8BIQ - chains D and A of the 4 polymer chains in the assembly; structure by X-ray diffraction, 2.80 A resolution.

== Chain D (and A) ==
Protein: 4-hydroxybutyrate--CoA ligase 1
Organism: Metallosphaera sedula DSM 5348
Notes: EC 6.2.1.40, 6.2.1.1, 6.2.1.2, 6.2.1.17; chain A of this document is another copy of the same molecule, construct and numbering; everything in this record applies to it too
UniProtKB: A4YDT1 (HBCL1_METS5); residues 8-570 here correspond to UniProt positions 2-564 (UniProt number = residue number - 6)
Amino-acid sequence (570 residues; row label = number of the first residue in the row):
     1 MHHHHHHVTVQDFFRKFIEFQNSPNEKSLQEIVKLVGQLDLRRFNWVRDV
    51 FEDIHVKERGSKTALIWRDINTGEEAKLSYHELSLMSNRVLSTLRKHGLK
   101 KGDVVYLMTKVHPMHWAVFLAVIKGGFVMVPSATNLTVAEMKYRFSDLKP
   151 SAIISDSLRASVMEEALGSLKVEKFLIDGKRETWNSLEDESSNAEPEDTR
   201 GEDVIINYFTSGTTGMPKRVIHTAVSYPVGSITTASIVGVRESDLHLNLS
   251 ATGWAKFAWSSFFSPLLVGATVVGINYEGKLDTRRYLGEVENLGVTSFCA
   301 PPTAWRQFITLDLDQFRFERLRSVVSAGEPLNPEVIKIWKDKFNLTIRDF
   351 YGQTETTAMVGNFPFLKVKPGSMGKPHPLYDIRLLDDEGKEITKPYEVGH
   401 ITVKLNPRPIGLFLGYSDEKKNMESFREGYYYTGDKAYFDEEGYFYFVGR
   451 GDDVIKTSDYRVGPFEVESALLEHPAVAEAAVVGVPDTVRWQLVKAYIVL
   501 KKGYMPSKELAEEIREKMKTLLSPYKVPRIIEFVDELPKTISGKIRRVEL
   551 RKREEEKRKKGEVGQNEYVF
Disordered / not traced: 1-9 (chain A: 1-8)
Construct notes: initiating methionine (1); expression tag (2-7)
Curated features (UniProtKB/Swiss-Prot):
  - binding site (ATP): Thr210 to Lys218, Asp349 to Thr354, Asp435, Arg450, Lys544
  - binding site (substrate): Thr354, Arg461
  - binding site (CoA): Ser458 to Tyr460, Arg490, Lys519, Val527 to Arg529
Ligand contacts: adenosine monophosphate (AMP): Ala327, Gly328, Glu329, Pro330, Asp349, Phe350, Tyr351, Gly352, Gln353, Thr354, Met373, Asp435, Phe447, Arg450, Lys456, Arg461
From the paper describing this entry:
  - binding site for the ligand 6R9: Ala327, Asp349, Phe350, Gly352, Gln353, Asp435, Lys456, Arg461
  - specificity-determining residues: Trp259
  - mutagenesis - W259G: abolished catalytic activity on gamma-butyrolactam
  - mutagenesis - V238T, F350Y: decreased catalytic activity on 4-aminobutyric acid
  - mutagenesis - V238T (11% yield), V238T/W259G/F350V, W259G (13% yield): increased catalytic activity on delta-valerolactam
  - mutagenesis - V238T/W259G, W259G (30% yield): increased catalytic activity on 6-aminohexanoic acid
  - mutagenesis - V238T, F350Y: increased catalytic activity on substrate 3
  - mutagenesis - V238T/W259G (100-fold), W259G (100-fold): increased catalytic activity on ATP
  - mutagenesis - W259G: increased catalytic activity on substrates 6-9
  - mutagenesis - V238T/W259G, W259G/F350Y: unchanged catalytic activity
  - mutagenesis - W259G/F350Y: decreased catalytic activity on 6-aminohexanoic acid
  - mutagenesis - W259G: decreased catalytic activity on pentanoic acid (C5)

== Interface between chain D and chain A ==
Contacting residue pairs - 9 pairs, chain D then chain A:
  Arg219(D) with Ser542(A)
  Ile221(D) with Ile541(A); Ser542(A)
  Leu414(D) with Ile541(A), hydrophobic
  Ser417(D) with Ser542(A)
  Phe465(D) with Glu428(A)
  Ser542(D) with Lys390(A)
  Lys544(D) with Glu388(A); Lys390(A)
Other interface residues (no listed pair), chain D (13 interface residues in all): Lys142, Asp147, Val204, Gly415, Tyr416, Glu419
Other interface residues (no listed pair), chain A (8 interface residues in all): Lys420, Thr540, Lys544

== Overview ==
13 residues of chain D face 8 of chain A across their interface. Bound to chain D: adenosine monophosphate.
The paper reports a binding site for the ligand 6R9 at Ala327(D), Asp349(D) and Phe350(D) among others; V238T,
V238T/W259G/F350V and W259G of chain D increase catalytic activity on delta-valerolactam; 6 substitutions were
tested in all.
Both chains are 4-hydroxybutyrate--CoA ligase 1 (Metallosphaera sedula DSM 5348). Entry 8BIQ (Crystal
structure of acyl-COA synthetase from Metallosphaera sedula in complex with acetyl-AMP) was determined by
X-ray diffraction together with 8BIT from the same study.
